Entry 9KMG (electron microscopy, 3.10 A resolution); this record covers chains F and G of the 14 polymer chains in the assembly.

== Chain F (and G) ==
Protein: Major capsid protein
From: Escherichia phage FCWL1
Notes: chain G of this document is another copy of the same molecule, construct and numbering; everything in this record applies to it too
Reference sequence: A0AAX4MTV7 (A0AAX4MTV7_9CAUD); numbering as in UniProt (aligned over 1-319)
Sequence (319 residues; numbered 1 to 319; the number before each row is that of its first residue):
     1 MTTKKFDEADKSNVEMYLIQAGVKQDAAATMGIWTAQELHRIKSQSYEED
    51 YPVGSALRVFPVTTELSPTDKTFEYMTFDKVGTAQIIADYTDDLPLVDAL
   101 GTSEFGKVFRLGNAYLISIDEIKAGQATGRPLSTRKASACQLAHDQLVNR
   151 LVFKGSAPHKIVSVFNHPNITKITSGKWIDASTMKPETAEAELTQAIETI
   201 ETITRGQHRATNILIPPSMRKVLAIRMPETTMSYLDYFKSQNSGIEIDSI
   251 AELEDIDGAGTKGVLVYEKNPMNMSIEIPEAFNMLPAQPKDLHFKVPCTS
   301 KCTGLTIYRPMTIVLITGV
Not modelled in the structure: 1-28 (chain G: 1-30)

== Chain F / chain G interface ==
Residue-residue contacts (73):
  Leu-39(F) / Thr-69(G)
  Leu-39(F) / Lys-71(G)  hydrogen bond (backbone-backbone)
  Leu-39(F) / Thr-72(G)
  His-40(F) / Thr-72(G)
  His-40(F) / Glu-74(G)
  Arg-41(F) / Glu-65(G)  salt bridge
  Arg-41(F) / Leu-66(G)
  Arg-41(F) / Asp-70(G)
  Arg-41(F) / Thr-72(G)  hydrogen bond (backbone-backbone)
  Arg-41(F) / Phe-73(G)
  Arg-41(F) / Glu-74(G)  hydrogen bond (backbone-backbone)
  Ile-42(F) / Glu-74(G)
  Ile-42(F) / Met-76(G)  hydrophobic
  Lys-43(F) / Glu-65(G)  salt bridge
  Lys-43(F) / Phe-73(G)
  Lys-43(F) / Glu-74(G)  hydrogen bond (backbone-backbone)
  Lys-43(F) / Tyr-308(G)
  Ser-44(F) / Glu-65(G)
  Gln-45(F) / Met-272(G)
  Ser-46(F) / Phe-78(G)
  Tyr-47(F) / Tyr-75(G)  hydrophobic
  Tyr-47(F) / Met-76(G)
  Tyr-47(F) / Thr-77(G)
  Tyr-47(F) / Phe-78(G)  hydrogen bond (backbone-backbone)
  Tyr-47(F) / Met-272(G)
  Tyr-47(F) / Tyr-308(G)
  Tyr-47(F) / Arg-309(G)
  Glu-48(F) / Phe-78(G)
  Glu-49(F) / Thr-77(G)
  Glu-49(F) / Phe-78(G)
  Glu-49(F) / Asp-79(G)
  Asp-50(F) / Gln-207(G)  hydrogen bond
  Tyr-51(F) / Asp-79(G)  hydrogen bond
  Tyr-51(F) / Lys-80(G)
  Arg-110(F) / Ile-86(G)
  Arg-110(F) / Ile-87(G)  hydrogen bond (backbone-backbone)
  Leu-111(F) / Gln-85(G)
  Leu-111(F) / Ile-86(G)  hydrophobic
  Gly-112(F) / Gln-85(G)  hydrogen bond (backbone-backbone)
  Gly-112(F) / Pro-95(G)
  Asn-113(F) / Thr-83(G)  hydrogen bond (side chain-backbone)
  Asn-113(F) / Leu-94(G)
  Asn-113(F) / Pro-95(G)
  Ala-114(F) / Pro-95(G)  hydrogen bond (backbone-backbone)
  Ala-114(F) / Leu-96(G)
  Ala-114(F) / Val-97(G)
  Tyr-115(F) / Leu-96(G)  hydrophobic
  Tyr-115(F) / Val-97(G)  hydrophobic
  Leu-116(F) / Leu-96(G)  hydrophobic
  Arg-130(F) / Phe-78(G)
  Lys-136(F) / Val-97(G)
  Lys-136(F) / Asp-98(G)  salt bridge
  Ala-139(F) / Val-81(G)
  Ala-139(F) / Val-97(G)  hydrophobic
  Cys-140(F) / Val-97(G)  hydrophobic
  Ala-143(F) / Thr-83(G)
  Leu-147(F) / Ala-84(G)  hydrophobic
  Leu-147(F) / Gln-85(G)
  Pro-217(F) / Glu-198(G)
  Ser-218(F) / Glu-198(G)
  Arg-220(F) / Glu-201(G)
  Lys-221(F) / Glu-198(G)  salt bridge
  Ala-224(F) / Tyr-237(G)  hydrogen bond (backbone-side chain)
  Ala-224(F) / Gln-241(G)
  Arg-226(F) / Met-227(G)
  Arg-226(F) / Pro-228(G)
  Arg-226(F) / Tyr-237(G)  hydrogen bond (backbone-side chain)
  Glu-229(F) / Glu-229(G)
  Thr-231(F) / Thr-230(G)
  Thr-231(F) / Met-232(G)
  Ser-233(F) / Tyr-237(G)
  Ser-233(F) / Gln-241(G)
  Pro-297(F) / Leu-94(G)  hydrophobic
Also at the interface, not in a pair above, chain F (46 interface residues in all): Phe-109, Arg-135, Ser-138, Leu-142, His-144, Leu-151, His-159, Ile-225, Met-232, Thr-299
Also at the interface, not in a pair above, chain G (41 interface residues in all): Gly-82, Phe-105, Arg-205

== Summary ==
46 residues of chain F face 41 of chain G across their interface, with 13 hydrogen bonds and 4 salt bridges.
Polar pairs include Arg-41(F)/Glu-65(G), Lys-43(F)/Glu-65(G) and Lys-136(F)/Asp-98(G).
Both chains are Major capsid protein (Escherichia phage FCWL1). Entry 9KMG (Cryo-EM Structure of Bacteriophage
FCWL1 Capsid) was determined by electron microscopy together with 9JLF and 9KMH from the same study.
